PDB entry 7RCW | X-ray diffraction, 3.00 A resolution | chain A

== Chain A ==
Name: Penicillin-binding protein
From: Clostridioides difficile (strain R20291)
Reference sequence: C9YK84 (C9YK84_CLODR); residues 36-962 here = UniProt positions 36-962
Chain sequence (927 residues; row label = number of the first residue in the row):
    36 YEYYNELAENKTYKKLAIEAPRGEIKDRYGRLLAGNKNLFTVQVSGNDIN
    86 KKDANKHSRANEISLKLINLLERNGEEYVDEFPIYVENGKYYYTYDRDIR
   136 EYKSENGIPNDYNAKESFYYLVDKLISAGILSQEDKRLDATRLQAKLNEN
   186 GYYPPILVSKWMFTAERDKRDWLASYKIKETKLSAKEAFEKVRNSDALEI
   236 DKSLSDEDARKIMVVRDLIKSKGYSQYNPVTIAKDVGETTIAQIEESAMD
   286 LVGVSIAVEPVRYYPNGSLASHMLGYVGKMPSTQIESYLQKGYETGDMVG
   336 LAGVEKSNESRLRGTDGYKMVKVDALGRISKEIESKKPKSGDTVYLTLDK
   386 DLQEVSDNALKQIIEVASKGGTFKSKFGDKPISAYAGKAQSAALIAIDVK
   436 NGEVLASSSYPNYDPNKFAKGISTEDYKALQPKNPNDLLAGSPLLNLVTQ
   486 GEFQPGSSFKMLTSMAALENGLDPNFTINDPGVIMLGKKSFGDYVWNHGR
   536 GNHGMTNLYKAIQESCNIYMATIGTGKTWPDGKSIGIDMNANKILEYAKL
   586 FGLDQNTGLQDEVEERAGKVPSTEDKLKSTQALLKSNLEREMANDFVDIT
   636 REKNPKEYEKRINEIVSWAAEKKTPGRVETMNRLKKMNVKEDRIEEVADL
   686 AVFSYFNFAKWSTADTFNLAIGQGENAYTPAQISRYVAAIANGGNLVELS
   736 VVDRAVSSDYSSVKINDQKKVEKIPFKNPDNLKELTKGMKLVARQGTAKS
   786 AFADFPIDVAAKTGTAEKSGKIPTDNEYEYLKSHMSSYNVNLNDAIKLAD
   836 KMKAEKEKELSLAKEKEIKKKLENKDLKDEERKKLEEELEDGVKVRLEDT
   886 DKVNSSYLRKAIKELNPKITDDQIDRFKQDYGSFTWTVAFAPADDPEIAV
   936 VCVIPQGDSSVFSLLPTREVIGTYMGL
Not modelled in the structure: 36-49, 358-369, 615-693
Covalently attached groups: AMPICILLIN (open form) (ZZ7) linked to Ser-492
Ion coordination: Zn2+: Asp-515, Asp-528, His-538, Cys-551
Small-molecule neighbours: AMPICILLIN (open form) (ZZ7; (2R,4S)-2-[(R)-{[(2R)-2-amino-2-phenylacetyl]amino}(carboxy)methyl]-5,5-dimethyl-1,3-thiazolidine-4-carboxylic acid): Gly-491, Lys-495, Tyr-529, Glu-549, Ser-550, Asn-552, Ile-706, Gln-708, Thr-782, Lys-797, Thr-798, Gly-799, Thr-800, Ala-801, Glu-802, Ser-945
What the authors report for this chain:
  - binding site for AMPICILLIN (open form): Ser-492
  - catalytic residues: Ser-492
  - Zn2+ coordination: Asp-515, Asp-528, His-538, Cys-551
  - mutagenesis - D515N (12-fold), C551S (120-fold): decreased binding to Zn2+
  - mutagenesis - D515N (35.10 +/- 0.44 degC), C551S (36.56 +/- 0.29 degC): decreased stability
  - mutagenesis - D515N, C551S (13.90 +/- 1.84 uM): decreased binding to bocillin

== Summary ==
AMPICILLIN (open form) is covalently linked to Ser-492. Asp-515, Asp-528, His-538 and Cys-551 form the Zn2+
site. From the paper: the catalytic residue Ser-492; D515N and C551S reduce binding to Zn2+.
Chain A is Penicillin-binding protein (Clostridioides difficile (strain R20291)); the structure, Crystal
structure of C. difficile penicillin-binding protein 2 in complex with ampicillin, was determined by X-ray
diffraction together with 7RCX, 7RCY, 7RCZ and 7RD0 from the same study.
